Entry 7JQA (X-ray diffraction, 1.53 A resolution); this record covers chains A and B.

Chain A (and B):
Name: Alcohol dehydrogenase E chain
From: Equus caballus
Notes: EC 1.1.1.1; chain B of this document is another copy of the same molecule, construct and numbering; everything in this record applies to it too
Reference sequence: P00327 (ADH1E_HORSE); residues 1-374 here correspond to UniProt positions 2-375 (UniProt number = residue number + 1)
Sequence (374 residues; each row starts with the number of its first residue):
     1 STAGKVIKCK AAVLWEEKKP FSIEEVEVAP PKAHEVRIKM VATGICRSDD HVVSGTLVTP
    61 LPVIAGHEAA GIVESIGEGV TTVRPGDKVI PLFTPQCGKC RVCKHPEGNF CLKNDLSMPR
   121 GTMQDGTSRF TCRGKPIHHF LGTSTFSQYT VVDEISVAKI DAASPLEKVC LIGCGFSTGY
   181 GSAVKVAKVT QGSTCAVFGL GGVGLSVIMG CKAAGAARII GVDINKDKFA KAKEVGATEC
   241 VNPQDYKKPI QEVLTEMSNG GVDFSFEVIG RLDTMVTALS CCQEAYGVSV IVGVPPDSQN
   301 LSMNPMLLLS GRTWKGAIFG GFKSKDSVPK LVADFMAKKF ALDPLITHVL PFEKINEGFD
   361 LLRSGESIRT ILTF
Bound ions: Zn2+ site 1: Cys46, His67, Cys174 (together with para-bromobenzyl alcohol); Zn2+ site 2: Cys97, Cys100, Cys103, Cys111
Ligand contacts:
  - para-bromobenzyl alcohol (BRB): Cys46, Ser48, Leu57, His67, Phe93, Leu116, Leu141, Cys174, Val294, Ile318
  - NADH (NAI; 1,4-dihydronicotinamide adenine dinucleotide): Cys46, Arg47, Ser48, His51, Phe93, Cys174, Thr178, Gly199, Leu200, Gly201, Gly202, Val203, Gly204, Val222, Asp223, Ile224, Asn225, Lys228, Val268, Ile269, Gly270, Arg271, Thr274, Val292, Gly293, Val294, Ala317, Ile318, Phe319, Leu362, Arg369
UniProt features mapped onto this chain:
  - binding site (Zn(2+)): Cys46, Ser48, His67, Cys97, Cys100, Cys103, Cys111, Cys174
  - binding site (an alcohol): Ser48, His67
  - binding site (NAD(+)): Ser48, Gly199 to Gly204, Asp223, Lys228, Val292 to Val294, Phe319, Arg369
  - modified residue: Ser1 (N-acetylserine)
From the paper describing this entry:
  - binding site for para-bromobenzyl alcohol: Ser48
  - specificity-determining residues: Leu57, Leu116 (proposed by the authors, not directly observed)

How chain A and chain B interact:
Residue-residue contacts - 79 pairs, chain A then chain B:
  Arg101(A) - Ser258(B)  hydrogen bond (side chain-backbone)
  Arg101(A) - Asn259(B)  hydrogen bond (side chain-backbone)
  Arg101(A) - Gly260(B)
  Arg101(A) - Gly261(B)  hydrogen bond (side chain-backbone)
  Arg101(A) - Gln283(B)
  Arg101(A) - Tyr286(B)  hydrogen bond
  Val102(A) - Gln283(B)
  Val102(A) - Ala285(B)  hydrophobic
  Val102(A) - Tyr286(B)  hydrophobic
  His105(A) - Tyr286(B)
  Phe110(A) - Glu284(B)
  Phe110(A) - Ala285(B)  hydrophobic
  Phe110(A) - Ser310(B)
  Leu112(A) - Glu284(B)
  Ser117(A) - Glu284(B)
  Ser258(A) - Arg101(B)  hydrogen bond (backbone-side chain)
  Asn259(A) - Arg101(B)  hydrogen bond (backbone-side chain)
  Gly260(A) - Arg101(B)
  Gly261(A) - Arg101(B)  hydrogen bond (backbone-side chain)
  Leu272(A) - Pro305(B)  hydrophobic
  Met275(A) - Pro305(B)  hydrophobic
  Gln283(A) - Arg101(B)
  Gln283(A) - Val102(B)
  Glu284(A) - Phe110(B)
  Glu284(A) - Ser117(B)
  Ala285(A) - Val102(B)  hydrophobic
  Ala285(A) - Phe110(B)  hydrophobic
  Tyr286(A) - Arg101(B)  hydrogen bond
  Tyr286(A) - His105(B)
  Ile291(A) - Leu308(B)  hydrophobic
  Ile291(A) - Leu309(B)
  Val292(A) - Leu309(B)
  Gly293(A) - Leu309(B)
  Pro295(A) - Pro305(B)  hydrophobic
  Gln299(A) - Pro305(B)
  Asn300(A) - Ser302(B)  hydrogen bond
  Asn300(A) - Met303(B)
  Asn300(A) - Asn304(B)
  Leu301(A) - Leu301(B)
  Leu301(A) - Ser302(B)
  Leu301(A) - Met303(B)  hydrogen bond (backbone-backbone)
  Ser302(A) - Asn300(B)  hydrogen bond
  Ser302(A) - Leu301(B)
  Met303(A) - Asn300(B)
  Met303(A) - Leu301(B)  hydrogen bond (backbone-backbone)
  Asn304(A) - Asn300(B)  hydrogen bond (backbone-side chain)
  Pro305(A) - Leu272(B)  hydrophobic
  Pro305(A) - Met275(B)  hydrophobic
  Pro305(A) - Pro295(B)  hydrophobic
  Pro305(A) - Gln299(B)
  Pro305(A) - Leu301(B)  hydrophobic
  Leu308(A) - Ile291(B)  hydrophobic
  Leu308(A) - Trp314(B)  hydrophobic
  Leu308(A) - Gly316(B)  hydrogen bond (backbone-backbone)
  Leu309(A) - Ile291(B)
  Leu309(A) - Val292(B)
  Leu309(A) - Gly293(B)
  Leu309(A) - Gly316(B)
  Leu309(A) - Ala317(B)  hydrogen bond (backbone-backbone)
  Leu309(A) - Ile318(B)  hydrogen bond (backbone-backbone)
  Ser310(A) - Phe110(B)
  Gly311(A) - Gly316(B)
  Arg312(A) - Lys315(B)
  Arg312(A) - Gly316(B)
  Thr313(A) - Thr313(B)
  Thr313(A) - Trp314(B)
  Thr313(A) - Lys315(B)
  Trp314(A) - Leu308(B)  hydrophobic
  Trp314(A) - Thr313(B)
  Trp314(A) - Trp314(B)  hydrogen bond (backbone-backbone)
  Lys315(A) - Arg312(B)
  Lys315(A) - Thr313(B)
  Gly316(A) - Leu308(B)  hydrogen bond (backbone-backbone)
  Gly316(A) - Leu309(B)
  Gly316(A) - Gly311(B)
  Gly316(A) - Arg312(B)
  Ala317(A) - Leu308(B)
  Ala317(A) - Leu309(B)  hydrogen bond (backbone-backbone)
  Ile318(A) - Leu309(B)  hydrogen bond (backbone-backbone)
Other interface residues (no listed pair), chain A (43 interface residues in all): Gly108, Asp263, Val294, Ser298, Met306
Other interface residues (no listed pair), chain B (41 interface residues in all): Gly108, Leu112, Val294, Met306

Overview:
Chain A and chain B form an interface of 43 and 41 residues respectively; the contacts include 20 hydrogen
bonds. Polar contacts include Arg101(A)-Ser258(B), Arg101(A)-Asn259(B) and Arg101(A)-Gly261(B). Bound to chain
A: NADH and para-bromobenzyl alcohol. The paper reports a binding site for para-bromobenzyl alcohol at
Ser48(A); specificity determinants Leu57(A) and Leu116(A).
Chain A and chain B are both Alcohol dehydrogenase E chain (Equus caballus); the structure,
Eqadh-NADH-4-bromobenzyl alcohol, P21, was determined by X-ray diffraction, deposited together with 7K35 and
6XT2.
